Entry 2GVX (X-ray diffraction, 2.00 A resolution); this record covers chain A.

Chain A:
Name: diisopropyl fluorophosphatase
From: Loligo vulgaris
Notes: EC 3.1.8.2; engineered mutation(s): D229N, N175D
UniProt: Q7SIG4 (DFPA_LOLVU); numbering as in UniProt (aligned over 1-314)
Chain sequence (314 residues; row label = number of the first residue in the row):
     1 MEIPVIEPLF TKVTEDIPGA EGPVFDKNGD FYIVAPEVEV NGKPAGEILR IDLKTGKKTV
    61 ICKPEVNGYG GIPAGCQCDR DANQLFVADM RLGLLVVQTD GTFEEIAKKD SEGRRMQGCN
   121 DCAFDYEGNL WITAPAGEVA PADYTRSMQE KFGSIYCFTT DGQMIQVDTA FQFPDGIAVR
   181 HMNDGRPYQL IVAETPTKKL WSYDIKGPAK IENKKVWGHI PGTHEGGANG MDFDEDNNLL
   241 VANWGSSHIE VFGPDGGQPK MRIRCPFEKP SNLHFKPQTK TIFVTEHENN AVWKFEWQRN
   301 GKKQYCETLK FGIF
Disordered / not traced: 1-2
Bound ions: Ca2+ site 1: E21, N120, D175, N229; Ca2+ site 2: D232, L273, H274
Swiss-Prot annotation at these positions:
  - active site: H287 (Proton acceptor)
  - binding site (Ca(2+)): E21, N120, D232, L273, H274
  - mutagenesis: E21 (E21Q: 100% decrease in activity. Loss of calcium 1 binding), E37 (E37Q: 50% decrease in activity), Q77 (Q77F: 100% decrease in activity; Q77W: No effect on activity; Q77Y: 6% increase in activity), N120 (N120D: 96% decrease in activity. 100% decrease in activity; when associated with N-229), D121 (D121F: 100% decrease in activity), Y144 (Y144S: 8% increase in activity), R146 (R146S: 45% decrease in activity), M148 (M148A: 26% decrease in activity), F173 (F173A: 84% decrease in activity; F173L: 28% decrease in activity; F173S: 68% decrease in activity; F173V: 46% decrease in activity; F173W: 19% decrease in activity; F173Y: 53% decrease in activity), H181 (H181N: 20% decrease in activity), T195 (T195A: 60% decrease in activity; T195L: 11% decrease in activity; T195V: 3% decrease in activity), H219 (H219N: 3% increase in activity), 11 further mutagenesis entries in UniProt

In short:
E21, N120, D175 and N229 form the Ca2+ site 1. D232, L273 and H274 coordinate Ca2+ site 2. Curated annotation
(UniProt) lists active-site residue H287, 5 Ca2+-binding residues and 23 mutagenesis sites.
Chain A is diisopropyl fluorophosphatase (Loligo vulgaris); the structure, Structure of diisopropyl
fluorophosphatase (DFPase), mutant D229N / N175D, was determined by X-ray diffraction (same publication as
2GVU, 2GVV and 2GVW).
